4XD7 - chains C and D of the 8 polymer chains in the assembly; structure by X-ray diffraction, 3.90 A resolution.

# Chain C
Molecule: ATP synthase subunit alpha
Source organism: Bacillus sp. PS3
Notes: EC 3.6.3.14
Reference sequence: Q5KUJ1 (ATPA_GEOKA); residues 1-502 here = UniProt positions 1-502
Chain sequence (502 residues; numbered 1 to 502; the number before each row is that of its first residue):
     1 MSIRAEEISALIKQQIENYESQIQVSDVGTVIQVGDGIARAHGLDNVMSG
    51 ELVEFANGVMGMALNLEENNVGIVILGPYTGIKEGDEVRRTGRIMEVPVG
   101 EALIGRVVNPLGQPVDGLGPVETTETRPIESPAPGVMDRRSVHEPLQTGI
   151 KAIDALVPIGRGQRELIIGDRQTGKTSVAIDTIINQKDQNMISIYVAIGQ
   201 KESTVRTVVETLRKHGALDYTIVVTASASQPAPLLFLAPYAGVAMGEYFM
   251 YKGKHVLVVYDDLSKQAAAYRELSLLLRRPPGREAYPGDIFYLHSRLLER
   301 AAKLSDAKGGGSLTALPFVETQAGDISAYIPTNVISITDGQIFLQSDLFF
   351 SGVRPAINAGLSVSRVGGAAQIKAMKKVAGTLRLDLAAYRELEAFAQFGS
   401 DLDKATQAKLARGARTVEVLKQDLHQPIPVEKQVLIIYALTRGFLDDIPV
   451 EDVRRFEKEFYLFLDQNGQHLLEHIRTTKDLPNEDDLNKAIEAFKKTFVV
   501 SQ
Disordered / not traced: 1-25, 282, 351
Construct notes: conflict Ser193 (Cys in Q5KUJ1), Lys254 (Gln in Q5KUJ1), Phe463 (Trp in Q5KUJ1)
Modified residues: Mse1 (selenomethionine); Mse48, Mse60, Mse62, Mse95, Mse137, Mse191, Mse245, Mse250, Mse375 (selenomethionine; parent Met)
Swiss-Prot annotation at these positions:
  - binding site (ATP): Gly169 to Thr176
  - site: Ser362 (Required for activity)

# Chain D
Molecule: ATP synthase subunit beta
Source organism: Bacillus sp. PS3
Notes: EC 3.6.3.14
Reference sequence: Q5KUJ3 (ATPB_GEOKA); residue numbers follow UniProt; this construct covers 2-473
Chain sequence (483 residues; row label = number of the first residue in the row; numbers below 1 keep their minus sign (Mse-9 is residue -9)):
    -9 MHHHHHHHHHHTRGRVIQVMGPVVDVKFENGHLPAIYNALKIQHKARNEN
    41 EVDIDLTLEVALHLGDDTVRTIAMASTDGLIRGMEVIDTGAPISVPVGEV
    91 TLGRVFNVLGEPIDLEGDIPADARRDPIHRPAPKFEELATEVEILETGIK
   141 VVDLLAPYIKGGKIGLFGGAGVGKTVLIQELIHNIAQEHGGISVFAGVGE
   191 RTREGNDLYHEMKDSGVISKTAMVFGQMNEPPGARMRVALTGLTMAEYFR
   241 DEQGQDVLLFIDNIFRFTQAGSEVSALLGRMPSAVGYQPTLATEMGQLQE
   291 RITSTAKGSITSIQAIYVPADDYTDPAPATTFSHLDATTNLERKLAEMGI
   341 YPAVDPLASTSRALAPEIVGEEHYQVARKVQQTLQRYKELQDIIAILGMD
   391 ELSDEDKLVVHRARRIQFFLSQNFHVAEQFTGQPGSYVPVKETVRGFKEI
   441 LEGKYDHLPEDAFRLVGRIEEVVEKAKAMGVEV
Disordered / not traced: -9 to 1, 55, 473
Construct notes: initiating methionine (-9); expression tag (-8 to 1)
Modified residues: Mse-9 (selenomethionine); Mse10, Mse64, Mse74, Mse202, Mse213, Mse218, Mse226, Mse235, Mse271, Mse285, Mse338, Mse389, Mse469 (selenomethionine; parent Met)
Swiss-Prot annotation at these positions:
  - binding site (ATP): Gly158 to Thr165

# Interface between chain C and chain D
Pairs across the interface - 78 pairs, chain C then chain D:
  Gly43(C) - Arg72(D)
  Leu44(C) - Arg72(D)  hydrogen bond (backbone-side chain)
  Asp45(C) - Ile71(D)
  Asp45(C) - Arg72(D)
  Asn46(C) - Ile71(D)
  Val47(C) - Leu70(D)
  Val47(C) - Ile71(D)
  Val47(C) - Arg72(D)
  Mse48(C) - Val42(D)
  Mse48(C) - Gly69(D)
  Mse48(C) - Leu70(D)
  Mse48(C) - Ile71(D)  hydrophobic
  Ser49(C) - Val9(D)
  Ser49(C) - Thr67(D)  hydrogen bond (side chain-backbone)
  Ser49(C) - Asp68(D)  hydrogen bond (side chain-backbone)
  Ser49(C) - Gly69(D)  hydrogen bond (backbone-backbone)
  Ser49(C) - Leu70(D)  hydrogen bond (backbone-backbone)
  Asn65(C) - Val9(D)
  Leu66(C) - Gln8(D)
  Leu66(C) - Val9(D)  hydrogen bond (backbone-backbone)
  Leu66(C) - Leu70(D)
  Glu67(C) - Arg72(D)  hydrogen bond (backbone-side chain)
  Glu68(C) - Ile7(D)
  Glu68(C) - Gln8(D)
  Glu68(C) - Arg72(D)
  Asn70(C) - Arg72(D)  hydrogen bond (backbone-side chain)
  Val71(C) - Arg72(D)
  Arg90(C) - Asn40(D)  hydrogen bond (side chain-backbone)
  Thr91(C) - Asn40(D)
  Gly92(C) - Asn40(D)
  Pro134(C) - Thr192(D)
  Gly135(C) - Thr192(D)
  Val136(C) - Asn196(D)  hydrogen bond (backbone-side chain)
  Mse137(C) - Ile103(D)
  Mse137(C) - Tyr199(D)  hydrophobic
  Arg139(C) - Thr192(D)
  Arg139(C) - Arg193(D)
  Arg139(C) - Asn196(D)  hydrogen bond (backbone-side chain)
  Ser141(C) - Asp197(D)  hydrogen bond
  Arg164(C) - Arg193(D)
  Pro280(C) - Ala266(D)
  Arg283(C) - Val275(D)
  Gly288(C) - Glu263(D)
  Asp289(C) - Glu263(D)
  Phe291(C) - Arg256(D)
  Phe291(C) - Gln259(D)
  Tyr292(C) - Asn219(D)
  Tyr292(C) - Glu220(D)
  Tyr292(C) - Pro221(D)
  Tyr292(C) - Arg225(D)
  Tyr292(C) - Glu263(D)  hydrogen bond (backbone-side chain)
  Ser295(C) - Mse218(D)  hydrogen bond (side chain-backbone)
  Glu299(C) - Arg191(D)
  Glu299(C) - Thr192(D)  hydrogen bond
  Glu299(C) - Mse218(D)
  Glu299(C) - Asn219(D)
  Thr332(C) - Tyr307(D)  hydrogen bond (backbone-side chain)
  Ile335(C) - Arg191(D)
  Ser336(C) - Glu190(D)
  Ser336(C) - Arg191(D)  hydrogen bond (backbone-side chain)
  Ser336(C) - Mse218(D)
  Ser336(C) - Arg256(D)  hydrogen bond
  Ser336(C) - Tyr307(D)
  Ile337(C) - Arg191(D)  hydrogen bond (backbone-side chain)
  Ile337(C) - Mse218(D)
  Thr338(C) - Arg191(D)  hydrogen bond (backbone-side chain)
  Asp339(C) - Arg191(D)  salt bridge
  Asp339(C) - Arg193(D)  salt bridge
  Arg365(C) - Ala160(D)
  Arg365(C) - Glu194(D)  salt bridge
  Val366(C) - Arg193(D)
  Leu384(C) - Glu337(D)
  Phe395(C) - Asp382(D)
  Phe395(C) - Ile386(D)  hydrophobic
  Leu402(C) - Ile386(D)
  Asp403(C) - Ala385(D)
  Asp403(C) - Ile386(D)
  Thr406(C) - Ala385(D)  hydrogen bond (side chain-backbone)
Other interface residues (no listed pair), chain C (53 interface residues in all): Gly50, Leu64, Arg140, Val142, Pro281, Arg296, Ser327, Phe398, Lys404
Other interface residues (no listed pair), chain D (46 interface residues in all): Mse10, Glu39, Glu41, Asp104, Gly159, His200, Pro222, Pro272, Ala310, Asp315

# Overview
53 residues of chain C and 46 residues of chain D are in contact; the contacts include 21 hydrogen bonds and 3
salt bridges. Polar pairs include Asp339(C)-Arg191(D), Asp339(C)-Arg193(D) and Arg365(C)-Glu194(D). From
UniProt: 8 ATP-binding residues on chain C; 8 ATP-binding residues on chain D.
Here chain C is ATP synthase subunit alpha and chain D is ATP synthase subunit beta, both from Bacillus sp.
PS3. Entry 4XD7 (Structure of thermophilic F1-ATPase inhibited by epsilon subunit) was determined by X-ray
diffraction.
